Entry 3JCP (electron microscopy, 4.60 A resolution (low resolution: residue-level contacts below are approximate; hydrogen-bond / salt-bridge calls are withheld)); this record covers chains L and M of the 47 polymer chains in the assembly.

# Chain L
Molecule: 26S protease subunit RPT4
From: Saccharomyces cerevisiae S288c
Reference sequence: P53549 (PRS10_YEAST); numbering as in UniProt (aligned over 1-437)
Amino-acid sequence (437 residues; row label = number of the first residue in the row):
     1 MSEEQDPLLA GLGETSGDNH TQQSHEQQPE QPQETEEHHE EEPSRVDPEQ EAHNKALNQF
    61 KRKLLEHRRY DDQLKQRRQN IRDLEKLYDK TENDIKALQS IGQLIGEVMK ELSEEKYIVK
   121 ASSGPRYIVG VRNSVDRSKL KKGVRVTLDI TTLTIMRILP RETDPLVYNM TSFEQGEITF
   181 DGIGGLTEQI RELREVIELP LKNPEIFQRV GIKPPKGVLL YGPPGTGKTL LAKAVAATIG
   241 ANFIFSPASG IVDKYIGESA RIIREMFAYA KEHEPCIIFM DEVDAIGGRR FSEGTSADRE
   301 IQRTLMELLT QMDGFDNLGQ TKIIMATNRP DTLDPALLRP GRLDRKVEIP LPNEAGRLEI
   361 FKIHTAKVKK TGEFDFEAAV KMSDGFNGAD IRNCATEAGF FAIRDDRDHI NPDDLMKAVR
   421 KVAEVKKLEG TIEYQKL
Unresolved in the structure: 1-62, 206-212, 428-437
Swiss-Prot annotation at these positions:
  - binding site (ATP): Gly-222 to Thr-229
  - modified residue: Ser-2 (N-acetylserine)

# Chain M
Molecule: 26S protease regulatory subunit 6A
From: Saccharomyces cerevisiae S288c
Reference sequence: P33297 (PRS6A_YEAST); numbering as in UniProt (aligned over 1-434)
Amino-acid sequence (434 residues; each row starts with the number of its first residue):
     1 MATLEELDAQ TLPGDDELDQ EILNLSTQEL QTRAKLLDNE IRIFRSELQR LSHENNVMLE
    61 KIKDNKEKIK NNRQLPYLVA NVVEVMDMNE IEDKENSEST TQGGNVNLDN TAVGKAAVVK
   121 TSSRQTVFLP MVGLVDPDKL KPNDLVGVNK DSYLILDTLP SEFDSRVKAM EVDEKPTETY
   181 SDVGGLDKQI EELVEAIVLP MKRADKFKDM GIRAPKGALM YGPPGTGKTL LARACAAQTN
   241 ATFLKLAAPQ LVQMYIGEGA KLVRDAFALA KEKAPTIIFI DELDAIGTKR FDSEKSGDRE
   301 VQRTMLELLN QLDGFSSDDR VKVLAATNRV DVLDPALLRS GRLDRKIEFP LPSEDSRAQI
   361 LQIHSRKMTT DDDINWQELA RSTDEFNGAQ LKAVTVEAGM IALRNGQSSV KHEDFVEGIS
   421 EVQARKSKSV SFYA
Unresolved in the structure: 39-69, 86-112, 205-213, 425-434
Swiss-Prot annotation at these positions:
  - binding site (ATP): Gly-222 to Thr-229
  - modified residue: Ala-2 (N-acetylalanine), Tyr-180 (Phosphotyrosine)

# Chain L / chain M interface
Contacting residue pairs (146):
  Lys-63(L) / Glu-5(M)
  Leu-64(L) / Met-1(M)
  Leu-64(L) / Glu-5(M)
  Glu-66(L) / Glu-5(M)
  His-67(L) / Leu-4(M)
  His-67(L) / Glu-5(M)
  His-67(L) / Asp-8(M)
  Arg-69(L) / Leu-12(M)
  Tyr-70(L) / Glu-5(M)
  Tyr-70(L) / Asp-8(M)
  Tyr-70(L) / Ala-9(M)
  Tyr-70(L) / Leu-12(M)
  Asp-71(L) / Asp-8(M)
  Gln-73(L) / Leu-12(M)
  Leu-74(L) / Asp-15(M)
  Arg-77(L) / Asp-15(M)
  Arg-77(L) / Asp-16(M)
  Arg-77(L) / Asp-19(M)
  Asn-80(L) / Asp-19(M)
  Ile-81(L) / Leu-18(M)
  Ile-81(L) / Ile-22(M)
  Leu-87(L) / Arg-33(M)
  Tyr-88(L) / Ile-22(M)
  Tyr-88(L) / Leu-25(M)
  Tyr-88(L) / Ser-26(M)
  Tyr-88(L) / Glu-29(M)
  Tyr-88(L) / Arg-33(M)
  Asp-89(L) / Glu-29(M)
  Thr-91(L) / Arg-33(M)
  Glu-92(L) / Glu-29(M)
  Asp-94(L) / Gly-133(M)
  Ile-95(L) / Thr-32(M)
  Ile-95(L) / Arg-33(M)
  Ile-95(L) / Leu-36(M)
  Ala-97(L) / Leu-154(M)
  Leu-98(L) / Leu-36(M)
  Leu-98(L) / Asn-71(M)
  Leu-98(L) / Leu-154(M)
  Ser-100(L) / Pro-130(M)
  Ser-100(L) / Leu-154(M)
  Ile-101(L) / Ser-152(M)
  Gly-102(L) / Phe-128(M)
  Gly-102(L) / Leu-129(M)
  Gly-102(L) / Ser-152(M)
  Gly-102(L) / Tyr-153(M)
  Gln-103(L) / Val-127(M)
  Gln-103(L) / Phe-128(M)
  Leu-104(L) / Thr-126(M)
  Leu-104(L) / Val-127(M)
  Ile-105(L) / Val-118(M)
  Ile-105(L) / Thr-126(M)
  Ile-105(L) / Val-127(M)
  Ile-105(L) / Phe-128(M)
  Ser-122(L) / Thr-126(M)
  Ser-123(L) / Arg-124(M)
  Ser-123(L) / Gln-125(M)
  Ser-123(L) / Thr-126(M)
  Thr-147(L) / Phe-128(M)
  Arg-157(L) / Phe-128(M)
  Glu-162(L) / Val-83(M)
  Pro-165(L) / Asn-143(M)
  Tyr-168(L) / Lys-141(M)
  Tyr-168(L) / Pro-142(M)
  Tyr-168(L) / Asn-143(M)
  Pro-223(L) / Pro-335(M)
  Pro-224(L) / Asp-334(M)
  Pro-224(L) / Arg-339(M)
  Pro-224(L) / Arg-342(M)
  Gly-225(L) / Arg-339(M)
  Gly-225(L) / Arg-342(M)
  Thr-226(L) / Arg-339(M)
  Thr-229(L) / Asp-313(M)
  Thr-229(L) / Arg-342(M)
  Phe-245(L) / Asn-310(M)
  Pro-247(L) / Glu-307(M)
  Ala-248(L) / Arg-303(M)
  Ser-249(L) / Gly-257(M)
  Ser-249(L) / Arg-303(M)
  Val-252(L) / Ile-256(M)
  Asp-253(L) / Tyr-255(M)
  Asp-253(L) / Ile-256(M)
  Asp-253(L) / Gly-257(M)
  Asp-253(L) / Glu-258(M)
  Asp-253(L) / Lys-261(M)
  Asp-253(L) / Arg-264(M)
  Lys-254(L) / Tyr-255(M)
  Lys-254(L) / Ile-256(M)
  Asp-281(L) / Arg-303(M)
  Asp-281(L) / Asn-310(M)
  Glu-282(L) / Arg-303(M)
  Glu-282(L) / Leu-306(M)
  Val-283(L) / Arg-303(M)
  Asp-284(L) / Lys-295(M)
  Asp-284(L) / Ser-296(M)
  Asp-284(L) / Gln-302(M)
  Asp-284(L) / Arg-303(M)
  Ala-285(L) / Ser-296(M)
  Ala-285(L) / Arg-299(M)
  Ala-285(L) / Arg-303(M)
  Gly-288(L) / Ser-293(M)
  Arg-289(L) / Ser-293(M)
  Arg-290(L) / Ser-293(M)
  Arg-290(L) / Glu-294(M)
  Arg-290(L) / Ser-296(M)
  Phe-291(L) / Arg-290(M)
  Phe-291(L) / Glu-294(M)
  Phe-291(L) / Gly-297(M)
  Ser-296(L) / Arg-299(M)
  Ala-297(L) / Ile-256(M)
  Asp-298(L) / Arg-299(M)
  Glu-300(L) / Ile-256(M)
  Ile-301(L) / Ser-296(M)
  Ile-301(L) / Arg-299(M)
  Asn-328(L) / Asp-334(M)
  Arg-329(L) / Lys-289(M)
  Arg-329(L) / Phe-291(M)
  Asp-331(L) / Ser-293(M)
  Thr-332(L) / Phe-291(M)
  Thr-332(L) / Asp-292(M)
  Thr-332(L) / Ser-293(M)
  Thr-332(L) / Lys-295(M)
  Leu-333(L) / Ser-293(M)
  Asn-387(L) / Pro-335(M)
  Ala-389(L) / Arg-339(M)
  Asp-390(L) / Leu-338(M)
  Asn-393(L) / Leu-338(M)
  Asn-393(L) / Arg-339(M)
  Asn-393(L) / Ser-340(M)
  Asn-393(L) / Asp-344(M)
  Thr-396(L) / Ala-214(M)
  Thr-396(L) / Pro-215(M)
  Thr-396(L) / Ser-340(M)
  Glu-397(L) / Asp-344(M)
  Glu-397(L) / Arg-345(M)
  Phe-400(L) / Glu-195(M)
  Phe-400(L) / Pro-215(M)
  Phe-400(L) / Asp-344(M)
  Phe-400(L) / Arg-345(M)
  Phe-401(L) / Glu-195(M)
  Ile-403(L) / Arg-203(M)
  Arg-404(L) / Glu-191(M)
  Arg-404(L) / Glu-195(M)
  Lys-421(L) / Glu-195(M)
  Lys-421(L) / Arg-345(M)
  Val-425(L) / Leu-338(M)
  Val-425(L) / Lys-346(M)
Also at the interface, not in a pair above, chain L (90 interface residues in all): Arg-78, Leu-84, Glu-85, Gln-99, Arg-145, Ile-150, Thr-163, Gly-227, Leu-230, Gly-250, Ile-286, Asp-334, Arg-392
Also at the interface, not in a pair above, chain M (78 interface residues in all): Thr-11, Leu-30, Asp-151, Leu-199, Pro-200, Ala-204, Ala-260, Ala-336

# In short
Chain L and chain M form an interface of 90 and 78 residues respectively. UniProt lists 8 ATP-binding residues
on chain L; 8 ATP-binding residues on chain M.
Chain L is 26S protease subunit RPT4 and chain M is 26S protease regulatory subunit 6A, both from
Saccharomyces cerevisiae S288c; the structure, Structure of yeast 26S proteasome in M2 state derived from
Titan dataset, was determined by electron microscopy (same publication as 3JCO).
